1DFG - chains A and B; structure by X-ray diffraction, 2.50 A resolution.

# Chain A (and B)
Name: Enoyl acyl carrier protein reductase
From: Escherichia coli
Notes: EC 1.3.1.9; chain B of this document is another copy of the same molecule, construct and numbering; everything in this record applies to it too
UniProtKB: P29132 (FABI_ECOLI); residues 2-262 here correspond to UniProt positions 1-261 (UniProt number = residue number - 1)
Amino-acid sequence (261 residues; numbered 2 to 262; the number before each row is that of its first residue):
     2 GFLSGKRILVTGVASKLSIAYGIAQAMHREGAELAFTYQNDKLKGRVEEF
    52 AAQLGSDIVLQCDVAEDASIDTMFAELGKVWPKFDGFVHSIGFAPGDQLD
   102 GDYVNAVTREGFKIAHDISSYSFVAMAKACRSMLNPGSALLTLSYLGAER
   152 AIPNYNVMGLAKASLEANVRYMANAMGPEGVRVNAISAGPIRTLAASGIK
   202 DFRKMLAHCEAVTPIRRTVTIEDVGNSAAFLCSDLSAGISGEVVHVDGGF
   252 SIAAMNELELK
Unresolved in the structure: 259-262
Residues lining bound ligands:
  - NAD (nicotinamide-adenine-dinucleotide): Gly13, Val14, Ala15, Ser19, Ile20, Ala21, Gln40, Leu44, Cys63, Asp64, Val65, Ala66, Ser91, Ile92, Gly93, Phe94, Ile119, Leu144, Ser145, Tyr146, Tyr156, Lys163, Ala189, Gly190, Pro191, Ile192, Phe203
  - NAD / NDT: Gly13, Val14, Ala15, Ser19, Ile20, Ala21, Gln40, Leu44, Cys63, Asp64, Val65, Ala66, Ser91, Ile92, Gly93, Phe94, Ala95, Leu100, Ile119, Leu144, Ser145, Tyr146, Tyr156, Met159, Lys163, Ala189, Gly190, Pro191, Ile192, Gly199, Ile200, Phe203
  - NDT (2-(toluene-4-sulfonyl)-2H-benzo[d][1,2,3]diazaborinin-1-ol): Gly93, Phe94, Ala95, Leu100, Tyr146, Tyr156, Met159, Lys163, Gly199, Ile200, Phe203

# Interface between chain A and chain B
Contacting residue pairs - 81 pairs, chain A then chain B:
  Val65(A) - Arg110(B)  hydrogen bond (backbone-side chain)
  Ala66(A) - Arg110(B)  hydrogen bond (backbone-side chain)
  Glu67(A) - Arg110(B)
  Asp68(A) - Arg110(B)  salt bridge
  Ile71(A) - Arg110(B)
  Asp103(A) - Arg132(B)  salt bridge
  Asp103(A) - Ala176(B)
  Tyr104(A) - Asn169(B)  hydrogen bond
  Tyr104(A) - Tyr172(B)  hydrophobic
  Tyr104(A) - Met173(B)  hydrophobic
  Val105(A) - Lys129(B)  hydrogen bond (backbone-side chain)
  Val105(A) - Arg132(B)
  Val105(A) - Ala176(B)  hydrophobic
  Asn106(A) - Lys129(B)  hydrogen bond (backbone-side chain)
  Asn106(A) - Arg132(B)  hydrogen bond
  Val108(A) - Val125(B)  hydrophobic
  Val108(A) - Lys129(B)  hydrogen bond (backbone-side chain)
  Thr109(A) - Tyr122(B)
  Arg110(A) - Val65(B)  hydrogen bond (side chain-backbone)
  Arg110(A) - Ala66(B)
  Arg110(A) - Glu67(B)
  Arg110(A) - Asp68(B)  salt bridge
  Arg110(A) - Asp118(B)  salt bridge
  Arg110(A) - Tyr122(B)  hydrogen bond (backbone-side chain)
  Phe113(A) - His117(B)
  Phe113(A) - Ser121(B)
  Phe113(A) - Tyr122(B)
  Phe113(A) - Ser165(B)
  His117(A) - Phe113(B)
  His117(A) - His117(B)
  His117(A) - Ser165(B)  hydrogen bond
  Asp118(A) - Arg110(B)  salt bridge
  Ser121(A) - Phe113(B)
  Tyr122(A) - Val108(B)  hydrophobic
  Tyr122(A) - Thr109(B)
  Tyr122(A) - Arg110(B)  hydrogen bond (side chain-backbone)
  Tyr122(A) - Phe113(B)
  Val125(A) - Tyr104(B)
  Val125(A) - Val108(B)  hydrophobic
  Lys129(A) - Val105(B)  hydrogen bond (side chain-backbone)
  Lys129(A) - Asn106(B)  hydrogen bond (side chain-backbone)
  Lys129(A) - Val108(B)  hydrogen bond (side chain-backbone)
  Arg132(A) - Asp103(B)  salt bridge
  Arg132(A) - Val105(B)
  Arg132(A) - Asn106(B)  hydrogen bond
  Gly148(A) - Tyr172(B)  hydrogen bond (backbone-side chain)
  Ala149(A) - Arg171(B)  hydrogen bond (backbone-side chain)
  Glu150(A) - Arg171(B)  hydrogen bond (backbone-side chain)
  Arg151(A) - Tyr172(B)  hydrogen bond (backbone-side chain)
  Ala152(A) - Arg171(B)
  Ala152(A) - Tyr172(B)
  Ala152(A) - Asn175(B)
  Ile153(A) - Tyr172(B)
  Tyr156(A) - Tyr172(B)
  Asn157(A) - Tyr172(B)
  Gly160(A) - Tyr172(B)
  Leu161(A) - Ser165(B)
  Leu161(A) - Ala168(B)  hydrophobic
  Leu161(A) - Asn169(B)
  Ala164(A) - Ala164(B)
  Ala164(A) - Ala168(B)  hydrophobic
  Ser165(A) - Phe113(B)
  Ser165(A) - His117(B)  hydrogen bond
  Ser165(A) - Leu161(B)
  Ala168(A) - Ala164(B)  hydrophobic
  Asn169(A) - Tyr104(B)  hydrogen bond
  Asn169(A) - Leu161(B)
  Arg171(A) - Ala149(B)  hydrogen bond (side chain-backbone)
  Arg171(A) - Glu150(B)  hydrogen bond (side chain-backbone)
  Arg171(A) - Ala152(B)
  Tyr172(A) - Tyr104(B)  hydrophobic
  Tyr172(A) - Gly148(B)  hydrogen bond (side chain-backbone)
  Tyr172(A) - Arg151(B)  hydrogen bond (side chain-backbone)
  Tyr172(A) - Ala152(B)
  Tyr172(A) - Ile153(B)  hydrogen bond (side chain-backbone)
  Tyr172(A) - Tyr156(B)
  Tyr172(A) - Asn157(B)
  Tyr172(A) - Gly160(B)
  Tyr172(A) - Leu161(B)  hydrophobic
  Asn175(A) - Ala152(B)
  Ala176(A) - Asp103(B)
Interface residues without a listed pair, chain A (43 interface residues in all): Ala107, Lys114, Ala126, Met173, Met177
Interface residues without a listed pair, chain B (43 interface residues in all): Ile71, Ala107, Lys114, Ala126, Met177

# Overview
The chain A/chain B interface involves 43 residues from each chain, with 26 hydrogen bonds and 6 salt bridges.
Polar contacts include Asp68(A)-Arg110(B), Asp103(A)-Arg132(B) and Arg110(A)-Asp118(B). Bound to chain A: NAD,
compound NDT and NAD / NDT.
Chain A and chain B are both Enoyl acyl carrier protein reductase (Escherichia coli); the structure, X-ray
structure of escherichia coli enoyl reductase with bound NAD and benzo-diazaborine, was determined by X-ray
diffraction together with 1DFH and 1DFI from the same study.
